PDB entry 8YM5 | X-ray diffraction, 2.09 A resolution | chains C and B of the 10 polymer chains in the assembly

# Chain C (and B)
Protein: Caspase-8
From: Homo sapiens
Notes: EC 3.4.22.61; chain B of this document is another copy of the same molecule, construct and numbering; everything in this record applies to it too
UniProtKB: Q14790 (CASP8_HUMAN); numbering as in UniProt (aligned over 1-185)
Amino-acid sequence (185 residues; numbered 1 to 185; the number before each row is that of its first residue):
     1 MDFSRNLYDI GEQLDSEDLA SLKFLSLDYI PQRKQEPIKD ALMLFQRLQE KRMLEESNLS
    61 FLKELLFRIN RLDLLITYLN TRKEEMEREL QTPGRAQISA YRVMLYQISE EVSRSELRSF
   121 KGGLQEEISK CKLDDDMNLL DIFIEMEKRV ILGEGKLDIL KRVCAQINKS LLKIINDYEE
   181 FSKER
Not modelled in the structure: 185 (chain B: 183-185)
Differences from the reference sequence: engineered mutation Gly-122 (Phe in Q14790), Gly-123 (Leu in Q14790)
Modified residues: Mse-1, Mse-43, Mse-53, Mse-86, Mse-104, Mse-137, Mse-146 (selenomethionine; parent Met)
UniProt features mapped onto this chain:
  - mutagenesis: Asp-73 (D73A: Abolishes binding to FLASH. Induces NF-kappa-B activation)
Reported in the primary citation:
  - mutagenesis - E12A/F122G/L123G, N70A/F122G/L123G, E110A/F122G/L123G: unchanged binding to CASP8 and FADD-like apoptosis regulator subunit p43

# How chain C and chain B interact
Contacting residue pairs (34):
  Pro-31(C) / Glu-12(B)
  Pro-31(C) / Gln-13(B)
  Gln-32(C) / Glu-12(B)
  Gln-32(C) / Gln-13(B)  hydrogen bond (backbone-side chain)
  Gln-32(C) / Asp-15(B)
  Arg-33(C) / Gly-11(B)
  Arg-33(C) / Glu-12(B)  salt bridge
  Arg-33(C) / Leu-14(B)
  Arg-33(C) / Asp-40(B)  salt bridge
  Lys-34(C) / Glu-12(B)  salt bridge
  Glu-36(C) / Asp-15(B)
  Glu-36(C) / Ser-16(B)  hydrogen bond
  Ser-129(C) / Glu-110(B)  hydrogen bond
  Ser-129(C) / Glu-111(B)
  Lys-130(C) / Glu-110(B)
  Lys-130(C) / Glu-111(B)  salt bridge
  Lys-130(C) / Glu-116(B)
  Lys-130(C) / Asn-168(B)
  Lys-130(C) / Ser-170(B)
  Cys-131(C) / Glu-110(B)  hydrogen bond (backbone-backbone)
  Cys-131(C) / Val-112(B)
  Lys-132(C) / Glu-17(B)
  Asp-134(C) / Ser-113(B)
  Asp-134(C) / Arg-114(B)  salt bridge
  Asp-136(C) / Arg-114(B)  salt bridge
  Glu-147(C) / Asp-73(B)
  Lys-148(C) / Asn-70(B)
  Lys-148(C) / Arg-71(B)
  Lys-148(C) / Leu-72(B)  hydrogen bond (backbone-backbone)
  Lys-148(C) / Asp-73(B)  hydrogen bond (backbone-backbone)
  Arg-149(C) / Asn-70(B)
  Arg-149(C) / Leu-72(B)
  Val-150(C) / Leu-72(B)
  Val-150(C) / Asp-73(B)
Other interface residues (no listed pair), chain B (23 interface residues in all): Asp-18, Ile-76, Ser-109

# Overview
The interface between chain C and chain B involves 15 residues on one side and 23 on the other; the contacts
include 6 hydrogen bonds and 6 salt bridges. Polar pairs include Arg-33(C)/Glu-12(B), Arg-33(C)/Asp-40(B) and
Lys-34(C)/Glu-12(B). From the paper: E12A/F122G/L123G, N70A/F122G/L123G and E110A/F122G/L123G of chain C leave
binding to CASP8 and FADD-like apoptosis regulator subunit p43 unchanged.
Both chains are Caspase-8 (Homo sapiens). Entry 8YM5 (Structure of Caspase-8/cFLIP death effector domain
assembly) was determined by X-ray diffraction, deposited together with 8YM4, 8YM6, 8YNI, 8YNK, 8YNL, 8YNM and
8YNN.
